Entry 7WWU (electron microscopy, 3.50 A resolution); this record covers chains D and M of the 10 polymer chains in the assembly.

== Chain D ==
Molecule: Csy3
From: Vibrio phage ICP1_2011_A
UniProt: M1Q7R8 (M1Q7R8_9CAUD); numbering as in UniProt (aligned over 1-306)
Sequence (327 residues; numbered -20 to 306; the number before each row is that of its first residue; numbers below 1 keep their minus sign (Met-20 is residue -20)):
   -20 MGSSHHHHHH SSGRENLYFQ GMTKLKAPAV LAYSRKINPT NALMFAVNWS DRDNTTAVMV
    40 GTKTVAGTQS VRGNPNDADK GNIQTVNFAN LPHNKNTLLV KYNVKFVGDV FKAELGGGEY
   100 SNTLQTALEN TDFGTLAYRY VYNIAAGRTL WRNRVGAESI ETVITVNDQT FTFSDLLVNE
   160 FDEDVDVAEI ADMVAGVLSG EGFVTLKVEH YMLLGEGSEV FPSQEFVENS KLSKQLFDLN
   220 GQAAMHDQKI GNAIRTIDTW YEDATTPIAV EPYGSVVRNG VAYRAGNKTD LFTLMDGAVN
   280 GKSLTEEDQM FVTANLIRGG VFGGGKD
Not modelled in the structure: -20 to 2, 304-306
Differences from the reference sequence: initiating methionine (-20); expression tag (-19 to 0)

== Chain M ==
Molecule: guide-RNA
From: Vibrio phage ICP1_2011_A
Sequence (61 nucleotides; each row starts with the number of its first residue):
     1 CUUAAAGAGU CAACCCUUUG CUUAUCUUCC CUAUUUAAAU GUUAGCAGCC GCAUAGGCUG
    61 C
Not modelled in the structure: 1-6, 41-45

== Chain D / chain M interface ==
Contacting residue pairs (37; chain D residue first):
  Ala11(D) - C29(M)  sugar contact
  Tyr12(D) - C29(M)  hydrogen bond to the sugar
  Arg14(D) - C30(M)  hydrogen bond to the phosphate
  Arg14(D) - C31(M)  salt bridge to the phosphate
  Val44(D) - A37(M)  sugar contact
  Val44(D) - A39(M)  phosphate contact
  Ala45(D) - A37(M)  sugar contact
  Ala45(D) - A38(M)  sugar contact
  Ala45(D) - A39(M)  hydrogen bond to the phosphate
  Gly46(D) - A37(M)  phosphate contact
  Ile62(D) - A39(M)  base contact
  Glu93(D) - U28(M)  sugar contact
  Glu93(D) - C29(M)  sugar contact
  Leu94(D) - C29(M)  base contact
  Trp130(D) - U32(M)  base contact
  Arg131(D) - U35(M)  salt bridge to the phosphate
  Arg131(D) - U36(M)  salt bridge to the phosphate
  Ser202(D) - U34(M)  phosphate contact
  Gln203(D) - A33(M)  hydrogen bond to the sugar
  Gln203(D) - U34(M)  phosphate contact
  Gln203(D) - U35(M)  hydrogen bond to the phosphate
  Phe205(D) - A33(M)  base contact
  His225(D) - A33(M)  salt bridge to the phosphate
  Gln227(D) - C31(M)  sugar contact
  Gln227(D) - U32(M)  sugar contact
  Gln227(D) - A33(M)  phosphate contact
  Lys228(D) - U32(M)  hydrogen bond to the base
  Lys228(D) - U34(M)  salt bridge to the phosphate
  Asn231(D) - U32(M)  hydrogen bond to the phosphate
  Arg234(D) - U32(M)  salt bridge to the phosphate
  Glu250(D) - U32(M)  phosphate contact
  Arg257(D) - U32(M)  sugar contact
  Arg257(D) - U34(M)  salt bridge to the phosphate
  Arg297(D) - C30(M)  sugar contact
  Gly298(D) - C30(M)  sugar contact
  Gly299(D) - C30(M)  sugar contact
  Val300(D) - C29(M)  base contact
Other interface residues (no listed pair), chain D (31 interface residues in all): Ser13, Thr43, Thr47, Asn61, Glu204, Val255

== Summary ==
31 residues of chain D face 12 of chain M across their interface, with 7 hydrogen bonds and 7 salt bridges.
Polar pairs include Lys228(D)-U32(M), Tyr12(D)-C29(M) and Gln203(D)-A33(M).
Chain D is Csy3 and chain M is guide-RNA, both from Vibrio phage ICP1_2011_A; the structure, ICP1 Csy complex,
was determined by electron microscopy (same publication as 7WKO, 7WKP and 7WWV).
